PDB entry 9G9G | electron microscopy, 3.38 A resolution | chains T and I of the 12 polymer chains in the assembly

[Chain T]
Molecule: CTR
Sequence (47 nucleotides; each row starts with the number of its first residue):
     1 CCCCCAGCGC UUCAGCGUUC UUCGGAAUGU CGCGCAUUGG CAUGGAA
Disordered / not traced: 1-7, 43-47

[Chain I]
Protein: CRISPR system Cms endoribonuclease Csm3
Organism: Enterococcus italicus DSM 15952
Notes: EC 3.1.-.-
UniProtKB: E6LHV5 (CSM3_ENTI1); residues 1-214 here = UniProt positions 1-214
Chain sequence (214 residues; row label = number of the first residue in the row):
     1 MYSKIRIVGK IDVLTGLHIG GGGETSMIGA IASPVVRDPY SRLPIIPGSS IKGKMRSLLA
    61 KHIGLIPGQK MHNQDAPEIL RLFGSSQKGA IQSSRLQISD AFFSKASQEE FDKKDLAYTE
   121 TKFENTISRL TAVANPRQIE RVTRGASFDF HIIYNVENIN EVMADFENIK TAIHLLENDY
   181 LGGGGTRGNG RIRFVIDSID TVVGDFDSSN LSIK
Disordered / not traced: 1, 23-26, 212-214
Differences from the reference sequence: engineered mutation Ala-32 (Asp in E6LHV5)

[Chain T / chain I interface]
Residue-residue contacts - 16 pairs, chain T then chain I:
  C13(T) with Val-133(I), sugar contact; Ala-134(I), hydrogen bond to the sugar; Asn-135(I), sugar contact; Pro-136(I), base contact
  A14(T) with Phe-123(I), base contact; Asn-135(I), sugar contact; Pro-136(I), hydrogen bond to the sugar
  G15(T) with Ile-28(I), phosphate contact; Gly-29(I), hydrogen bond to the phosphate; Thr-126(I), hydrogen bond to the base; Asn-135(I), hydrogen bond to the sugar; Pro-136(I), sugar contact; Arg-137(I), base contact
  C16(T) with Asn-135(I), sugar contact
  G24(T) with Lys-88(I), hydrogen bond to the sugar
  G25(T) with Lys-88(I), sugar contact
Interface residues without a listed pair, chain I (11 interface residues in all): Met-27

[Summary]
6 residues of chain T face 11 of chain I across their interface, with 6 hydrogen bonds. Polar pairs include
G15(T)/Thr-126(I), C13(T)/Ala-134(I) and A14(T)/Pro-136(I).
Here chain T is CTR and chain I is CRISPR system Cms endoribonuclease Csm3 (Enterococcus italicus DSM 15952).
Entry 9G9G (CryoEM structure of Enterococcus italicus Csm-crRNA-CTR1 complex (4.3) bound to AMPNPP) was
determined by electron microscopy (same publication as 9G9A, 9G9B, 9G9C, 9G9D, 9G9E, 9G9F and 4 further
entries).
